Entry 8VX5 (electron microscopy, 3.30 A resolution); this record covers chains A and J of the 10 polymer chains in the assembly.

[Chain A]
Protein: Histone H3.2
From: Xenopus laevis
Reference sequence: P84233 (H32_XENLA); residues 0-135 here correspond to UniProt positions 1-136 (UniProt number = residue number + 1)
Chain sequence (136 residues; each row starts with the number of its first residue; numbering starts at 0):
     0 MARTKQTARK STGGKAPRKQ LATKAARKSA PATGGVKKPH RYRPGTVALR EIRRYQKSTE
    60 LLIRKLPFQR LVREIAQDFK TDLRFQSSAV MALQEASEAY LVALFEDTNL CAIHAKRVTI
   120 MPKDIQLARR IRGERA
Disordered / not traced: 0-36, 135
Differences from the reference sequence: engineered mutation Ala102 (Gly103 in P84233)
UniProt features mapped onto this chain:
  - modified residue: Arg2 (Asymmetric dimethylarginine), Thr3 (Phosphothreonine), Lys4 (Allysine), Gln5 (5-glutamyl dopamine), Thr6 (Phosphothreonine), Arg8 (Citrulline), Lys9 (N6,N6,N6-trimethyllysine), Ser10 (ADP-ribosylserine), Thr11 (Phosphothreonine), Lys14 (N6-(2-hydroxyisobutyryl)lysine), Arg17 (Asymmetric dimethylarginine), Lys18 (N6-(2-hydroxyisobutyryl)lysine), Lys23 (N6-(2-hydroxyisobutyryl)lysine), Arg26 (Citrulline), Lys27 (N6,N6,N6-trimethyllysine), Ser28 (ADP-ribosylserine), Lys36 (N6,N6,N6-trimethyllysine), Lys37 (N6-methyllysine), Tyr41 (Phosphotyrosine), Lys56 (N6,N6,N6-trimethyllysine) and 8 more in UniProt
  - lipidation: Cys110 (S-palmitoyl cysteine)

[Chain J]
Molecule: 167-nt DNA strand
Sequence (167 nucleotides; numbered -83 to 83; the number before each row is that of its first residue; numbers below 1 keep their minus sign (DA-83 is residue -83)):
   -83 ATCGGCCGCC CTGGAGAATC CCGGTGCCGA GGCCGCTCAA TTGGTCGTAG ACAGCTCTAG
   -23 CACCGCTTAA ACGCACGTAC GCGCTGTCCC CCGCGTTTTA ACCGCCAAGG GGATTACTCC
    37 CTAGTCTCCA GGCACGTGTC AGATATATAC ATCCTGTGGC GGCCGAT
Disordered / not traced: -83 to -79, 78-83
Modified residues: 8OG (8-oxo-2'-deoxy-guanosine-5'-monophosphate) at position -49

[Interface between chain A and chain J]
Contacting residue pairs (22; chain A residue first):
  Arg40(A) - DG9(J)  hydrogen bond to the base
  Arg40(A) - DC10(J)  sugar contact
  Tyr41(A) - DG9(J)  sugar contact
  Tyr41(A) - DC10(J)  phosphate contact
  Arg42(A) - DG9(J)  sugar contact
  Pro43(A) - DC8(J)  phosphate contact
  Gly44(A) - DG9(J)  hydrogen bond to the phosphate
  Val46(A) - DG9(J)  hydrogen bond to the phosphate
  Val46(A) - DC10(J)  phosphate contact
  Ala47(A) - DG9(J)  hydrogen bond to the phosphate
  Arg49(A) - DA-66(J)  phosphate contact
  Arg49(A) - DT-65(J)  phosphate contact
  Arg53(A) - DT-65(J)  salt bridge to the phosphate
  Arg63(A) - DA17(J)  phosphate contact
  Arg63(A) - DC18(J)  salt bridge to the phosphate
  Lys64(A) - DC18(J)  hydrogen bond to the phosphate
  Leu65(A) - DA17(J)  sugar contact
  Leu65(A) - DC18(J)  hydrogen bond to the phosphate
  Pro66(A) - DA17(J)  phosphate contact
  Arg69(A) - DA17(J)  salt bridge to the phosphate
  Arg83(A) - DG26(J)  sugar contact
  Arg83(A) - DG27(J)  sugar contact
Also at the interface, not in a pair above, chain A (17 interface residues in all): Thr45, Glu50
Also at the interface, not in a pair above, chain J (11 interface residues in all): DG-68, DA-67

[Overview]
The interface between chain A and chain J involves 17 residues on one side and 11 on the other, with 6
hydrogen bonds and 3 salt bridges. Polar pairs include Arg40(A)-DG9(J), Gly44(A)-DG9(J) and Val46(A)-DG9(J).
Chain A is Histone H3.2 (Xenopus laevis) and chain J is a 167-nt DNA strand; the structure, Nucleosome core
particle containing an 8-oxoG damage site, was determined by electron microscopy together with 8VX4 and 8VX6
from the same study.
